PDB entry 6U45 | X-ray diffraction, 2.35 A resolution | chain A

== Chain A ==
Protein: Elongation factor 2
Source organism: Candidatus Methanoperedens nitroreducens
UniProtKB: A0A062V290 (A0A062V290_9EURY); residue numbers follow UniProt; this construct covers 1-729
Chain sequence (732 residues; numbered -2 to 729; the number before each row is that of its first residue; numbers below 1 keep their minus sign (Gly-2 is residue -2)):
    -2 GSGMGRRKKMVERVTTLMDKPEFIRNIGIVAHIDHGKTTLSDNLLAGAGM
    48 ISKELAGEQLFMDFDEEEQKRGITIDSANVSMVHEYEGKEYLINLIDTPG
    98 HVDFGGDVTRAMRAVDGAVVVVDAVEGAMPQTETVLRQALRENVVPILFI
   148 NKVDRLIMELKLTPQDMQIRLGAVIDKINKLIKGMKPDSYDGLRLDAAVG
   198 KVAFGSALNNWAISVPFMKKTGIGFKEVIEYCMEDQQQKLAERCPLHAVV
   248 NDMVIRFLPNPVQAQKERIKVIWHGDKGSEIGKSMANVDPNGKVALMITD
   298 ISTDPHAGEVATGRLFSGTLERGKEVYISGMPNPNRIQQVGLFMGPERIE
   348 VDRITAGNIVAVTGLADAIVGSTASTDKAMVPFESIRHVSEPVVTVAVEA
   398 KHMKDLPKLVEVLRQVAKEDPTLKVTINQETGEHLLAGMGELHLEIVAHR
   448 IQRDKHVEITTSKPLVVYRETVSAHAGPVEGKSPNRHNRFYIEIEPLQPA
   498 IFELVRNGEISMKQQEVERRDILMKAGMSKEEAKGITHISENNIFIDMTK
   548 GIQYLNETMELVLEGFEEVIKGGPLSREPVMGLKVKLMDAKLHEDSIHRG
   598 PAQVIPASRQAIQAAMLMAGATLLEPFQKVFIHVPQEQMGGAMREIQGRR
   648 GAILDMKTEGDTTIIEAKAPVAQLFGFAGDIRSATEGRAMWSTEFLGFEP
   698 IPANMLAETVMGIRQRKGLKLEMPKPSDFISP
Disordered / not traced: -2 to 2, 729
Construct notes: expression tag (-2 to 0)
Metal / ion sites: Mg2+: Thr35, Thr71 (together with GMP-PCP)
Small-molecule neighbours: GMP-PCP (GCP; phosphomethylphosphonic acid guanylate ester): His29, Ile30, Asp31, His32, Gly33, Lys34, Thr35, Thr36, Ile70, Thr71, Thr95, Pro96, Gly97, His98, Asn148, Lys149, Asp151, Arg152, Ser203, Ala204, Leu205
From the paper describing this entry:
  - conformationally variable residues (order/disorder transition): Ala45 to Ser74

== Summary ==
Chain A binds GMP-PCP. Thr35 and Thr71 form the Mg2+ site. From the paper: conformational variability at
Ala45.
Chain A is Elongation factor 2 (Candidatus Methanoperedens nitroreducens); the structure, Crystal structure of
Methanoperedens nitroreducens elongation factor 2 bound to GMPPCP and magnesium, was determined by X-ray
diffraction together with 6U43 and 6U44 from the same study.
